Entry 1FZI (X-ray diffraction, 3.30 A resolution); this record covers chains A and B of the 6 polymer chains in the assembly.

[Chain A (and B)]
Molecule: Methane monooxygenase component A, alpha chain
Organism: Methylococcus capsulatus
Notes: EC 1.14.13.25; chain B of this document is another copy of the same molecule, construct and numbering; everything in this record applies to it too
UniProtKB: P22869 (MEMA_METCA); residues 1-527 here = UniProt positions 1-527
Sequence (527 residues; numbered 1 to 527; the number before each row is that of its first residue):
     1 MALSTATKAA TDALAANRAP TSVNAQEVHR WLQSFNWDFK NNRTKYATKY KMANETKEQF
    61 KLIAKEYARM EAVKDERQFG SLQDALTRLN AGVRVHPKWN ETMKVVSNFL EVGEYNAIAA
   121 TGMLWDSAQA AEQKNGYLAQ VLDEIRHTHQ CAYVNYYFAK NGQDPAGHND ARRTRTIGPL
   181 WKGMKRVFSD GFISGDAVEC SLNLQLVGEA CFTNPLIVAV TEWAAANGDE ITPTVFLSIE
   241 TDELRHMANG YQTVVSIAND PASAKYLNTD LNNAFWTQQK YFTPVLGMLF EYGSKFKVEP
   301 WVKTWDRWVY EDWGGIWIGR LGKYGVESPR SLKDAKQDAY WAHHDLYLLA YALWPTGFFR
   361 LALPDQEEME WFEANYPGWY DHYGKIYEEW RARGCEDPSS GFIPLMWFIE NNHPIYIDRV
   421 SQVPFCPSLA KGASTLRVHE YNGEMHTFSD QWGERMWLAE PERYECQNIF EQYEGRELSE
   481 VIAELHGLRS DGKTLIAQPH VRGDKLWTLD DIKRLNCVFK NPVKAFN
Not modelled in the structure: 1-14, 527
Ion coordination: Fe ion site 1: Glu114, Glu144, His147; Fe ion site 2: Glu144, Glu209, Glu243, His246
Small-molecule neighbours:
  - xenon (XE), molecule 1: Val106, Leu216, Val220, Leu286, Leu289, Phe290
  - xenon (XE), molecule 2: Phe109, Met184, Leu286, Leu289
  - xenon (XE), molecule 3: Met288, Leu289, Gly293, Tyr347, Leu361
Swiss-Prot annotation at these positions:
  - active site: Cys151
  - binding site (Fe cation): Glu114, Glu144, His147, Glu209, Glu243, His246

[How chain A and chain B interact]
Residue-residue contacts (28; chain A residue first):
  Glu76(A) - Glu76(B)
  Arg77(A) - Gly80(B)
  Arg77(A) - Gln83(B)  hydrogen bond (side chain-backbone)
  Arg77(A) - Asp84(B)
  Gly80(A) - Arg77(B)
  Gly80(A) - Ser81(B)  hydrogen bond (backbone-side chain)
  Ser81(A) - Gly80(B)  hydrogen bond (side chain-backbone)
  Ser81(A) - Ser81(B)
  Ser81(A) - Asp84(B)
  Ser81(A) - Ala85(B)  hydrogen bond (side chain-backbone)
  Gln83(A) - Arg77(B)  hydrogen bond (backbone-side chain)
  Asp84(A) - Arg77(B)
  Asp84(A) - Ser81(B)
  Asp84(A) - Thr234(B)
  Ala85(A) - Ser81(B)  hydrogen bond (backbone-side chain)
  Ala85(A) - Leu86(B)  hydrophobic
  Leu86(A) - Ala85(B)  hydrophobic
  Arg88(A) - Glu230(B)  salt bridge
  Arg88(A) - Pro233(B)
  Arg88(A) - Thr234(B)  hydrogen bond
  Arg88(A) - Leu237(B)
  Leu89(A) - Glu230(B)
  Glu230(A) - Arg88(B)  salt bridge
  Glu230(A) - Leu89(B)
  Pro233(A) - Arg88(B)
  Thr234(A) - Asp84(B)
  Thr234(A) - Arg88(B)  hydrogen bond
  Leu237(A) - Arg88(B)
Also at the interface, not in a pair above, chain A (15 interface residues in all): Gln78
Also at the interface, not in a pair above, chain B (15 interface residues in all): Gln78

[Summary]
The chain A/chain B interface involves 15 residues from each chain, with 8 hydrogen bonds and 2 salt bridges.
Polar contacts include Arg88(A)-Glu230(B), Arg77(A)-Gln83(B) and Gly80(A)-Ser81(B). Bound to chain A: 3 copies
of xenon.
Chain A and chain B are both Methane monooxygenase component A, alpha chain (Methylococcus capsulatus); the
structure, Methane monooxygenase hydroxylase, form I pressurized with xenon gas, was determined by X-ray
diffraction, deposited together with 1FZ8, 1FZ9 and 1FZH.
